PDB entry 6DBW | electron microscopy, 4.70 A resolution (low resolution: residue-level contacts below are approximate; hydrogen-bond / salt-bridge calls are withheld) | chains A and F of the 6 polymer chains in the assembly

== Chain A ==
Protein: Recombination activating gene 1 - MBP chimera
From: Escherichia coli
Notes: EC 2.3.2.27
Reference sequence: chimeric construct of P0AEX9, O13033: residues -113 to 250 from P0AEX9 (MALE_ECOLI) positions 29-392 (UniProt number = residue number + 142); residues 271-1031 from O13033 positions 271-1031 (same numbers)
Sequence (1159 residues; numbered -127 to 1031; the number before each row is that of its first residue; numbers below 1 keep their minus sign (Met-127 is residue -127)):
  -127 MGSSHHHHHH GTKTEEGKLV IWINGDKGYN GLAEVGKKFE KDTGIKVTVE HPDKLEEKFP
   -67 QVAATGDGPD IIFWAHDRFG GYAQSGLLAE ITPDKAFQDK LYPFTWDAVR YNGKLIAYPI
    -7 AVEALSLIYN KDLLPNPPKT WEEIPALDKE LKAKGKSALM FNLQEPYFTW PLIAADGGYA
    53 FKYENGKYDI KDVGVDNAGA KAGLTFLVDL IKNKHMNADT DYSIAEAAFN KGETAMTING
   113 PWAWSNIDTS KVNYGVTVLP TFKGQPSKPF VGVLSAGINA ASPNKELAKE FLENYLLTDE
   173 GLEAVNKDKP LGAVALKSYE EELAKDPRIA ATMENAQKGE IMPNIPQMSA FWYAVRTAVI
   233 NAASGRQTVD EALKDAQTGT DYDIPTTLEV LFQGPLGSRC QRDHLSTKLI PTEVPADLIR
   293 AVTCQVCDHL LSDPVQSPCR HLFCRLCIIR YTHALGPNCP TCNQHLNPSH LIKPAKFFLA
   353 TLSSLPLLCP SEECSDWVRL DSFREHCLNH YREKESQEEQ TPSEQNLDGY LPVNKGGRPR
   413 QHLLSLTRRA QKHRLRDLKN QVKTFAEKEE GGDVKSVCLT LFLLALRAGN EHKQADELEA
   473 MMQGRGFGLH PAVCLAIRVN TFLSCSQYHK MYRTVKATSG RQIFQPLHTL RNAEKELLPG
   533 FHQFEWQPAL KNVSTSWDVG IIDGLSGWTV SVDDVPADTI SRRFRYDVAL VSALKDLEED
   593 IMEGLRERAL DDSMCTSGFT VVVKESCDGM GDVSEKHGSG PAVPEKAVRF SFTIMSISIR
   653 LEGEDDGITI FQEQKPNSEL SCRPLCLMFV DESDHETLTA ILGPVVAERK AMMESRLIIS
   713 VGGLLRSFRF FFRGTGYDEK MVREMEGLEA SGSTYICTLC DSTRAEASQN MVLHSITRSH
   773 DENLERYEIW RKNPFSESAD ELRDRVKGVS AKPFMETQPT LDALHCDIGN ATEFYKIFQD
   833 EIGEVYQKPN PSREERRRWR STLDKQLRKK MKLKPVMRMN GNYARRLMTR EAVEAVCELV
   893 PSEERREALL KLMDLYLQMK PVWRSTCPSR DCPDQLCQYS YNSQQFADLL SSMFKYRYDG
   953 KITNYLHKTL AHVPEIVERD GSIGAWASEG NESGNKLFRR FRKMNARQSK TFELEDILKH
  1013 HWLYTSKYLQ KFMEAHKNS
Not modelled in the structure: -127 to 407, 627-634, 1030-1031
Differences from the reference sequence: initiating methionine (-127); expression tag (-126 to -114); linker (251-270)
Bound ions: Ca2+ site 1: Asp620, Glu984 (shared with 1 residue of chain E); Ca2+ site 2: Asp620 (shared with 2 residues of chain E); Zn2+: Cys749, Cys752, His959, His964

== Chain F ==
Molecule: Reverse strand of 12-RSS substrate DNA
Sequence (50 nucleotides; numbered 1 to 50; the number before each row is that of its first residue):
     1 CTGCAGGGTT TTTGTTCCAG TCTGTAGCAC TGTGTAAGAC AGGCCAGATC

== Interface between chain A and chain F ==
Contacting residue pairs (14; chain A residue first):
  Asn462(A) with DG20(F)
  Lys465(A) with DC22(F); DT23(F)
  Ala742(A) with DG38(F); DA39(F)
  Ser743(A) with DA39(F)
  Gly744(A) with DA39(F); DC40(F)
  Ser745(A) with DA39(F); DC40(F)
  Thr746(A) with DC40(F)
  Arg795(A) with DC40(F)
  Arg852(A) with DG34(F)
  Arg870(A) with DG34(F)
Also at the interface, not in a pair above, chain A (12 interface residues in all): Pro867, Met869
Also at the interface, not in a pair above, chain F (9 interface residues in all): DG32, DT33

== In short ==
12 residues of chain A face 9 of chain F across their interface. Asp620(A) and Glu984(A) coordinate Ca2+ site
1. Cys749(A), Cys752(A), His959(A) and His964(A) form the Zn2+ site.
Here chain A is Recombination activating gene 1 - MBP chimera (Escherichia coli) and chain F is Reverse strand
of 12-RSS substrate DNA. Entry 6DBW (Cryo-EM structure of RAG in complex with 12-RSS substrate DNA) was
determined by electron microscopy, deposited together with 6DBI, 6DBJ, 6DBL, 6DBO, 6DBQ, 6DBR and 4 further
entries.
